8ZY9 - chains D and C of the 4 polymer chains in the assembly; structure by electron microscopy, 2.70 A resolution.

[Chain D (and C)]
Name: Angiotensin-converting enzyme
Organism: Rhinolophus affinis
Notes: EC 3.4.-.-; chain C of this document is another copy of the same molecule, construct and numbering; everything in this record applies to it too
UniProtKB: A0A7D7IWP1 (A0A7D7IWP1_RHIAI); numbering as in UniProt (aligned over 1-731)
Amino-acid sequence (744 residues; each row starts with the number of its first residue):
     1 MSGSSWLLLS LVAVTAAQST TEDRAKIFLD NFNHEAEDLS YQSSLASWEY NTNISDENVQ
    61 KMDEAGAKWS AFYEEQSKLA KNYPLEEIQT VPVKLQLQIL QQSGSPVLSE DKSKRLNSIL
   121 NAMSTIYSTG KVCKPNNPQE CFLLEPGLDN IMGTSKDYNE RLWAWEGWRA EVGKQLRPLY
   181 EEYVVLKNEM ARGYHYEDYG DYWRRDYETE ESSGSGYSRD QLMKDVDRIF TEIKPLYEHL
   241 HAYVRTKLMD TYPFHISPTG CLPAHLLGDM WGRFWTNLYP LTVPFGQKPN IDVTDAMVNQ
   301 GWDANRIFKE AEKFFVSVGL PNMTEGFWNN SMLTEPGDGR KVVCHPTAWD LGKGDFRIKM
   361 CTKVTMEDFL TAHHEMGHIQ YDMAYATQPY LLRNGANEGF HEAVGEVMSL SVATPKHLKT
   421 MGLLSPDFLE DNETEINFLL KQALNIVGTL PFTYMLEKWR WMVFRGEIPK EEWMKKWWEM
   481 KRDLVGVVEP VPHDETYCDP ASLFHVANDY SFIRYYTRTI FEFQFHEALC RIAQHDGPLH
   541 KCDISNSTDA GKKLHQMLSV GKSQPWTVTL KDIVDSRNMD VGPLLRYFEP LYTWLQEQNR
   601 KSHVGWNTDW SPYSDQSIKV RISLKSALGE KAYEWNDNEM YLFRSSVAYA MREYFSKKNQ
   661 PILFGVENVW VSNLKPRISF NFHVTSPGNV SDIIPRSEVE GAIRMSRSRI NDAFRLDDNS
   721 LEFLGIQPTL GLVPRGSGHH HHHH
Disordered / not traced: 1-18, 625-632, 725-744
Sequence notes: expression tag (732-744)
Disulfides: C133-C141, C344-C361, C530-C542
Covalently attached groups: N-acetylglucosamine (NAG) linked to N53, N322, N432, N546, N689

[Interface between chain D and chain C]
Contacting residue pairs - 51 pairs, chain D then chain C:
  I126(D) with Q139(C)
  T129(D) with Q139(C)
  P138(D) with Q175(C)
  Q139(D) with I126(C); T129(C); Q175(C), hydrogen bond
  Q175(D) with P138(C); Q139(C), hydrogen bond
  Y633(D) with R709(C)
  N636(D) with E653(C), hydrogen bond
  N638(D) with Y649(C); R652(C); E653(C), hydrogen bond; S656(C)
  E639(D) with Y649(C), hydrogen bond; R709(C), salt bridge
  Y641(D) with S645(C); A648(C); R652(C); F664(C); G665(C); V666(C), hydrogen bond (side chain-backbone)
  L642(D) with Y649(C), hydrophobic; R709(C)
  S645(D) with Y641(C); S645(C)
  A648(D) with Y641(C), hydrophobic
  Y649(D) with N638(C); E639(C), hydrogen bond; L642(C), hydrophobic
  R652(D) with N638(C); Y641(C)
  E653(D) with N636(C), hydrogen bond; N638(C), hydrogen bond
  S656(D) with N638(C)
  K657(D) with N636(C)
  F664(D) with Y641(C)
  G665(D) with Y641(C)
  V666(D) with Y641(C), hydrogen bond (backbone-side chain)
  S708(D) with R715(C), hydrogen bond
  R709(D) with E639(C), salt bridge; L642(C); A713(C), hydrogen bond (side chain-backbone); F714(C)
  D712(D) with D712(C); R715(C), salt bridge
  A713(D) with R709(C); A713(C), hydrophobic
  F714(D) with R709(C)
  R715(D) with S708(C), hydrogen bond (side chain-backbone); D712(C), salt bridge
Interface residues without a listed pair, chain D (28 interface residues in all): G130
Interface residues without a listed pair, chain C (28 interface residues in all): G130, Y633, N711

[Summary]
Chain D and chain C each contribute 28 residues to their interface; the contacts include 13 hydrogen bonds and
4 salt bridges. Polar contacts include E639(D)-R709(C), D712(D)-R715(C) and Q139(D)-Q175(C). Covalently linked
N-acetylglucosamine: at N53(D), N322(D), N432(D), N546(D) and N689(D).
Chain D and chain C are both Angiotensin-converting enzyme (Rhinolophus affinis); the structure, Ra9479 Bat
ACE2 Dimer in Complex with Two BtKY72 Sarbecovirus Spike RBDs, was determined by electron microscopy together
with 8ZYA from the same study.
